PDB entry 7WOS | electron microscopy, 3.91 A resolution | chains A and B of the 7 polymer chains in the assembly

[Chain A (and B)]
Name: Spike glycoprotein
From: Severe acute respiratory syndrome coronavirus 2
Notes: chain B of this document is another copy of the same molecule, construct and numbering; everything in this record applies to it too
UniProt: P0DTC2 (SPIKE_SARS2); aligned to UniProt positions 1-1208 over residues 1-1208
Chain sequence (1285 residues; each row starts with the number of its first residue; note: 8 numbers in that range are skipped by the numbering (no residue carries them; nothing is unmodelled there); a row labelled like 177A-177E holds insertion residues (177A, then the next letters in order)):
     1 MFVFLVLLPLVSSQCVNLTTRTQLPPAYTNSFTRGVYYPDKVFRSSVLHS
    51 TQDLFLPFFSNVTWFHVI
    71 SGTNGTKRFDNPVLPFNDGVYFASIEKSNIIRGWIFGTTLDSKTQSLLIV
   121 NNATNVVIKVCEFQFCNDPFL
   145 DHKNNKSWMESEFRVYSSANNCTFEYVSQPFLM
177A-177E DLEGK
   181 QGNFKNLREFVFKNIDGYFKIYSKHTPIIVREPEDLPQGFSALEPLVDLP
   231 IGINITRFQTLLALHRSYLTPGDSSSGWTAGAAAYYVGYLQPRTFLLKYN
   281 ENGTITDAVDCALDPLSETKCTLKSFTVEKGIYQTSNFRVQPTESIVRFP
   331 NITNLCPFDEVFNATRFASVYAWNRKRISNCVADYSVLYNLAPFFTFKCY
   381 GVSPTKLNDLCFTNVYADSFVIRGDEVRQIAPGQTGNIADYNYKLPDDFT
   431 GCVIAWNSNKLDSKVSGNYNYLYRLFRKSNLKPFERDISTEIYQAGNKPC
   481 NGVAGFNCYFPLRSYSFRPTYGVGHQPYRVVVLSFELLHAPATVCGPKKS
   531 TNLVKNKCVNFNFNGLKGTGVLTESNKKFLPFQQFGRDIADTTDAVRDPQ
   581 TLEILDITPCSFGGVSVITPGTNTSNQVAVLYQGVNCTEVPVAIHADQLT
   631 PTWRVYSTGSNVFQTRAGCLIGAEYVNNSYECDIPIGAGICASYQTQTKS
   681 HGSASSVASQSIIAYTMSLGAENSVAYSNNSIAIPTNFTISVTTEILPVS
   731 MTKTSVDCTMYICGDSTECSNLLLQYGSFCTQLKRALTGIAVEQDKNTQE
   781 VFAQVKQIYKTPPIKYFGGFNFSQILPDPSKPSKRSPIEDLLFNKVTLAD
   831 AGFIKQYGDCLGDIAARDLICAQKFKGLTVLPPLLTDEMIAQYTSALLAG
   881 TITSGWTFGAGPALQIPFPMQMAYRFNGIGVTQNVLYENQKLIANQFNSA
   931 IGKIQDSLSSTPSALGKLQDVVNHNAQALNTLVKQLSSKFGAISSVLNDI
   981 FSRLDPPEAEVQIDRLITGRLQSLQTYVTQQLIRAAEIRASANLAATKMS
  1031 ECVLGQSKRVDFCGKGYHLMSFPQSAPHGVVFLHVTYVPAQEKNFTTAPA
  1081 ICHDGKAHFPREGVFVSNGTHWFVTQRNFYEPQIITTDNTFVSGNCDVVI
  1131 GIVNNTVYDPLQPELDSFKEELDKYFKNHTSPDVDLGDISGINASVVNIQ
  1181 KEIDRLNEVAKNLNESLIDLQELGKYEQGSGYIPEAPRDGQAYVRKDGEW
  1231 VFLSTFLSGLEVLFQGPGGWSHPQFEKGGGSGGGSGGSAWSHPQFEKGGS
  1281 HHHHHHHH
Unresolved in the structure: 1-23, 71-78, 145-155, 177A-177E, 248-260, 621-640, 677-688, 828-846, 1148-1288
Construct notes: variant Val67 (Ala in P0DTC2), Ile95 (Thr in P0DTC2), Asp145 (Gly142 in P0DTC2), Ile209 (Leu212 in P0DTC2), Asp339 (Gly in P0DTC2), Leu371 (Ser in P0DTC2), Pro373 (Ser in P0DTC2), Phe375 (Ser in P0DTC2), Asn417 (Lys in P0DTC2), Lys440 (Asn in P0DTC2), Ser446 (Gly in P0DTC2), Asn477 (Ser in P0DTC2), Lys478 (Thr in P0DTC2), Ala484 (Glu in P0DTC2), Arg493 (Gln in P0DTC2), Ser496 (Gly in P0DTC2), Arg498 (Gln in P0DTC2), Tyr501 (Asn in P0DTC2), His505 (Tyr in P0DTC2), Lys547 (Thr in P0DTC2), Gly614 (Asp in P0DTC2), Tyr655 (His in P0DTC2), Lys679 (Asn in P0DTC2), His681 (Pro in P0DTC2), Lys764 (Asn in P0DTC2), Tyr796 (Asp in P0DTC2), Pro817 (Phe in P0DTC2), Lys856 (Asn in P0DTC2), His954 (Gln in P0DTC2), Lys969 (Asn in P0DTC2), Phe981 (Leu in P0DTC2); insertion (212-214); engineered mutation Gly682 (Arg in P0DTC2), Ser683 (Arg in P0DTC2), Ser685 (Arg in P0DTC2), Pro892 (Ala in P0DTC2), Pro899 (Ala in P0DTC2), Pro942 (Ala in P0DTC2), Pro986 (Lys in P0DTC2), Pro987 (Val in P0DTC2); expression tag (1209-1288)
Curated features (UniProtKB/Swiss-Prot):
  - region: Asn280 to Cys301 (Putative superantigen), Arg403 to Asp405 (Integrin-binding motif), Asn448 to Phe456 (Immunodominant HLA epitope recognized by the CD8+), Ser816 to Tyr837 (Fusion peptide 1), Lys835 to Phe855 (Fusion peptide 2), Asp1163 to Glu1202 (Heptad repeat 2)
  - site: Arg815, Ser816 (Cleavage)
  - glycosylation: Asn17 (N-linked (GlcNAc...) (complex) asparagine), Asn61 (N-linked (GlcNAc...) (hybrid) asparagine), Asn74 (N-linked (GlcNAc...) (complex) asparagine), Asn122 (N-linked (GlcNAc...) (hybrid) asparagine), Asn149 (N-linked (GlcNAc...) (complex) asparagine), Asn165 (N-linked (GlcNAc...) (complex) asparagine), Asn234 (N-linked (GlcNAc...) (high mannose) asparagine), Asn282 (N-linked (GlcNAc...) (complex) asparagine), Thr323 (O-linked (GalNAc) threonine), Ser325 (O-linked (HexNAc...) serine), Asn331 (N-linked (GlcNAc...) (complex) asparagine), Asn343 (N-linked (GlcNAc...) (complex) asparagine), Asn603 (N-linked (GlcNAc...) (hybrid) asparagine), Asn616 (N-linked (GlcNAc...) (complex) asparagine), Asn657 (N-linked (GlcNAc...) (complex) asparagine), Thr676 (O-linked (GlcNAc...) threonine), Thr678 (O-linked (GlcNAc...) threonine), Asn709 (N-linked (GlcNAc...) (high mannose) asparagine), Asn717 (N-linked (GlcNAc...) (hybrid) asparagine), Asn801 (N-linked (GlcNAc...) (hybrid) asparagine) and 6 more in UniProt
Cystine bridges: Cys131-Cys166, Cys291-Cys301, Cys336-Cys361, Cys379-Cys432, Cys391-Cys525, Cys480-Cys488, Cys538-Cys590, Cys617-Cys649, Cys662-Cys671, Cys738-Cys760, Cys743-Cys749, Cys1032-Cys1043, Cys1082-Cys1126
Covalently attached groups: N-acetylglucosamine (NAG) linked to Asn709, Asn717, Asn801, Asn1098, Asn1134

[How chain A and chain B interact]
Contacting residue pairs (144; chain A residue first):
  Tyr38(A) - Phe562(B)  hydrophobic
  Tyr38(A) - Gln563(B)
  Lys41(A) - Phe562(B)
  Lys41(A) - Gln564(B)  hydrogen bond
  Lys41(A) - Phe565(B)
  Val42(A) - Gln563(B)
  Val42(A) - Gly566(B)
  Val42(A) - Arg567(B)
  Phe43(A) - Lys558(B)
  Phe43(A) - Phe559(B)  hydrophobic
  Phe43(A) - Gln563(B)
  Phe43(A) - Phe565(B)  hydrogen bond (backbone-backbone)
  Phe43(A) - Gly566(B)
  Phe43(A) - Arg567(B)  hydrogen bond (backbone-backbone)
  Val47(A) - Ile569(B)  hydrophobic
  Cys166(A) - Arg357(B)
  Thr167(A) - Arg357(B)
  Phe168(A) - Asn360(B)
  Asp196(A) - Pro521(B)
  Gly197(A) - Pro521(B)
  Glu224(A) - Phe562(B)
  Pro225(A) - Phe562(B)
  Pro230(A) - Asn360(B)
  Pro230(A) - Pro521(B)
  Asn282(A) - Lys558(B)
  Asn282(A) - Leu560(B)
  Gly283(A) - Leu560(B)
  Gly283(A) - Gln563(B)
  Asp737(A) - Arg319(B)  salt bridge
  Met740(A) - Arg319(B)  hydrogen bond
  Asp745(A) - Thr549(B)  hydrogen bond
  Gln755(A) - Lys969(B)  hydrogen bond
  Tyr756(A) - Lys969(B)
  Tyr756(A) - Phe970(B)
  Tyr756(A) - Arg995(B)
  Gly757(A) - Ser968(B)
  Gly757(A) - Lys969(B)
  Ser758(A) - Lys964(B)  hydrogen bond
  Phe759(A) - Gln965(B)
  Gln762(A) - Thr961(B)
  Gln762(A) - Gln965(B)
  Lys764(A) - Gln314(B)
  Arg765(A) - Gln957(B)  hydrogen bond
  Thr768(A) - Gln314(B)  hydrogen bond
  Lys786(A) - Leu699(B)
  Lys786(A) - Gly700(B)
  Gln787(A) - Ala701(B)
  Gln787(A) - Asn703(B)
  Ile788(A) - Leu699(B)
  Ile788(A) - Gly700(B)
  Ile788(A) - Ala701(B)  hydrogen bond (backbone-backbone)
  Ile788(A) - Glu702(B)
  Ile788(A) - Asn703(B)
  Tyr789(A) - Asn703(B)
  Lys790(A) - Glu702(B)
  Lys790(A) - Ser704(B)
  Pro792(A) - Tyr707(B)  hydrophobic
  Phe797(A) - Tyr707(B)  hydrophobic
  Arg847(A) - Asp568(B)  salt bridge
  Arg847(A) - Asp574(B)  salt bridge
  Leu849(A) - Ile569(B)  hydrophobic
  Ala852(A) - Asp568(B)
  Lys854(A) - Phe592(B)
  Phe855(A) - Thr588(B)
  Phe855(A) - Pro589(B)  hydrophobic
  Lys856(A) - Ala570(B)
  Lys856(A) - Thr572(B)
  Leu861(A) - Gln613(B)
  Pro862(A) - Ala647(B)  hydrophobic
  Pro863(A) - Ala668(B)  hydrogen bond (backbone-backbone)
  Leu864(A) - Pro665(B)  hydrophobic
  Leu864(A) - Gly667(B)
  Leu864(A) - Ala668(B)
  Leu864(A) - Gly669(B)  hydrogen bond (backbone-backbone)
  Leu865(A) - Met697(B)  hydrophobic
  Thr866(A) - Ala668(B)
  Thr866(A) - Gly669(B)
  Met869(A) - Gly669(B)
  Met869(A) - Thr696(B)
  Met869(A) - Met697(B)  hydrophobic
  Met869(A) - Leu699(B)
  Gln872(A) - Leu699(B)
  Tyr873(A) - Leu699(B)
  Thr883(A) - Tyr707(B)
  Trp886(A) - Tyr1047(B)
  Ala890(A) - Gly1046(B)
  Ala890(A) - Tyr1047(B)  hydrophobic
  Pro892(A) - Pro1069(B)
  Ala893(A) - Val705(B)  hydrophobic
  Leu894(A) - Ala713(B)
  Leu894(A) - Pro715(B)
  Leu894(A) - Glu1072(B)
  Gln895(A) - Val705(B)
  Gln895(A) - Ala706(B)
  Gln895(A) - Ser711(B)
  Gln895(A) - Ile712(B)
  Gln895(A) - Ala713(B)  hydrogen bond (backbone-backbone)
  Gln895(A) - Asn1074(B)  hydrogen bond
  Ile896(A) - Tyr707(B)
  Ile896(A) - Ser711(B)
  Ile896(A) - Ile712(B)  hydrophobic
  Pro897(A) - Tyr707(B)  hydrophobic
  Pro897(A) - Asn709(B)
  Pro897(A) - Ser711(B)
  Pro897(A) - Thr1077(B)
  Phe898(A) - Tyr707(B)  hydrogen bond (backbone-side chain)
  Met900(A) - Thr1077(B)  hydrogen bond
  Met900(A) - Val1094(B)  hydrophobic
  Tyr904(A) - Gly1093(B)
  Tyr904(A) - Val1094(B)
  Tyr904(A) - Arg1107(B)
  Gln913(A) - Phe1089(B)
  Gln913(A) - Pro1090(B)  hydrogen bond (side chain-backbone)
  Gln913(A) - Phe1121(B)
  Asn914(A) - Phe1121(B)
  Asn914(A) - Ser1123(B)
  Tyr917(A) - Pro1079(B)  hydrophobic
  Tyr917(A) - Phe1089(B)  hydrophobic
  Tyr917(A) - Val1128(B)
  Tyr917(A) - Val1129(B)
  Glu918(A) - Ser1123(B)  hydrogen bond
  Glu918(A) - Val1128(B)
  Val963(A) - Ala570(B)  hydrophobic
  Ser967(A) - Asp571(B)
  Asn978(A) - Lys547(B)
  Asp979(A) - Lys547(B)  salt bridge
  Asp994(A) - Arg995(B)  salt bridge
  Gln1002(A) - Gln1002(B)  hydrogen bond
  Gln1005(A) - Gln1002(B)  hydrogen bond
  Gln1005(A) - Thr1006(B)  hydrogen bond
  Thr1009(A) - Thr1009(B)
  Leu1012(A) - Gln1010(B)
  Leu1012(A) - Ile1013(B)  hydrophobic
  Arg1019(A) - Glu1017(B)
  Thr1027(A) - Arg1039(B)
  Ser1030(A) - Val1040(B)
  Ser1030(A) - Asp1041(B)
  Glu1031(A) - Arg1039(B)  salt bridge
  Leu1034(A) - Val1040(B)
  Lys1038(A) - Lys1038(B)
  Arg1039(A) - Arg1039(B)
  Glu1111(A) - Ser1123(B)
  Leu1141(A) - Leu1141(B)  hydrophobic
  Glu1144(A) - Leu1141(B)
Interface residues without a listed pair, chain A (95 interface residues in all): Thr284, Tyr796, Gly798, Asp848, Gly857, Pro899, Asn907, Gln920, Ile1013, Gly1035, Asp1118
Interface residues without a listed pair, chain B (96 interface residues in all): Asn317, Thr523, Gly548, Lys557, Arg646, Ile670, Cys671, Ser708, Asn710, Phe1042, Val1068, Arg1091, Gly1124, Ile1130

[Overview]
95 residues of chain A face 96 of chain B across their interface; the contacts include 21 hydrogen bonds and 6
salt bridges. Polar pairs include Asp737(A)-Arg319(B), Arg847(A)-Asp568(B) and Arg847(A)-Asp574(B).
N-acetylglucosamine is covalently linked to Asn709(A), Asn717(A), Asn801(A), Asn1098(A) and Asn1134(A).
Both chains are Spike glycoprotein (Severe acute respiratory syndrome coronavirus 2). Entry 7WOS (The state 3
of Omicron Spike with bispecific antibody FD01) was determined by electron microscopy together with 7WOP,
7WOQ, 7WOR, 7WOU, 7WOV and 7WOW from the same study.
